PDB entry 2ZET | X-ray diffraction, 3.00 A resolution | chains A and C

Chain A:
Name: Ras-related protein Rab-27B
From: Mus musculus
Notes: fragment: GTPase domain
UniProtKB: Q99P58 (RB27B_MOUSE); residues 1-201 here = UniProt positions 1-201
Amino-acid sequence (203 residues; each row starts with the number of its first residue; numbers below 1 keep their minus sign (Gly-1 is residue -1)):
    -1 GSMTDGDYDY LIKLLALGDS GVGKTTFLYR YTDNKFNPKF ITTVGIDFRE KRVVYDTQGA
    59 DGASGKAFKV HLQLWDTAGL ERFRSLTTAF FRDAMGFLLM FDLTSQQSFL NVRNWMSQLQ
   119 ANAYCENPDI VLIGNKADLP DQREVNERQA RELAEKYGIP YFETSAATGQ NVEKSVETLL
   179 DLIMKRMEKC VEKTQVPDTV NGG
Not modelled in the structure: -1 to 4, 59-61, 189-201
Construct notes: expression tag (-1 to 0); engineered mutation Leu78 (Gln in Q99P58)
Modified residues: Mse1 (selenomethionine); Mse93, Mse98, Mse114, Mse182, Mse185 (selenomethionine; parent Met)
Ion coordination: Mg2+: Thr23, Thr41 (together with GTP)
Residues lining bound ligands: GTP (guanosine-5'-triphosphate): Asp17, Ser18, Gly19, Val20, Gly21, Lys22, Thr23, Thr24, Phe34, Asn35, Pro36, Lys37, Phe38, Ile39, Thr40, Thr41, Asp74, Thr75, Ala76, Gly77, Asn133, Lys134, Asp136, Leu137, Ser163, Ala164, Ala165

Chain C:
Name: Melanophilin
From: Mus musculus
Notes: fragment: Slp homology domain
UniProtKB: Q91V27 (MELPH_MOUSE); residues 1-146 here = UniProt positions 1-146
Amino-acid sequence (153 residues; row label = number of the first residue in the row; numbers below 1 keep their minus sign (Gly-6 is residue -6)):
    -6 GSSGSSGMGK RLDLSTLTDE EAEHVWAVVQ RDFDLRRREE ERLQGLKGKI QKESSKRELL
    54 SDTAHLNETH CARCLQPYRL LLNSRRQCLE CSLFVCKSCS HAHPEEQGWL CDPCHLARVV
   114 KIGSLEWYYQ HVRARFKRFG SAKVIRSLCG RLQ
Not modelled in the structure: -6 to 3, 145-146
Construct notes: expression tag (-6 to 0)
Modified residues: Mse1 (selenomethionine)
Ion coordination: Zn2+ site 1: Cys64, Cys67, Cys89, Cys92; Zn2+ site 2: Cys81, Cys84, Cys104, Cys107

Interface between chain A and chain C:
Contacting residue pairs - 85 pairs, chain A then chain C:
  Tyr6(A) - Glu32(C)  hydrogen bond
  Tyr6(A) - Arg35(C)  hydrogen bond (backbone-side chain)
  Asp7(A) - Arg35(C)  hydrogen bond (backbone-side chain)
  Asp7(A) - Val112(C)
  Tyr8(A) - Val112(C)
  Tyr8(A) - Ile115(C)  hydrophobic
  Tyr8(A) - Gly116(C)
  Leu9(A) - Glu32(C)
  Lys11(A) - Asp25(C)  salt bridge
  Lys11(A) - Arg29(C)
  Lys11(A) - Tyr122(C)
  Val42(A) - Glu14(C)
  Val42(A) - His17(C)  hydrogen bond (backbone-side chain)
  Ile44(A) - His17(C)  hydrogen bond (backbone-side chain)
  Ile44(A) - Val21(C)  hydrophobic
  Asp45(A) - His17(C)  salt bridge
  Asp45(A) - Val21(C)
  Asp45(A) - Arg24(C)  salt bridge
  Phe46(A) - Val21(C)
  Phe46(A) - Arg24(C)  hydrogen bond (backbone-side chain)
  Phe46(A) - Asp25(C)
  Glu48(A) - Leu28(C)
  Thr55(A) - Pro97(C)
  Thr55(A) - Glu98(C)
  Gln56(A) - Glu98(C)
  Ser62(A) - Pro97(C)
  Gly63(A) - His96(C)
  Gly63(A) - Pro97(C)
  Lys64(A) - His94(C)  hydrogen bond
  Lys64(A) - Ala95(C)
  Lys64(A) - Pro97(C)
  Lys64(A) - His108(C)  hydrogen bond
  Phe66(A) - Pro97(C)  hydrophobic
  Phe66(A) - His108(C)
  Gln71(A) - Asp25(C)  hydrogen bond
  Gln71(A) - Leu28(C)
  Trp73(A) - Asp25(C)
  Arg80(A) - Thr11(C)
  Arg80(A) - Glu14(C)  salt bridge
  Phe81(A) - Leu10(C)  hydrophobic
  Phe81(A) - Glu14(C)
  Ser83(A) - Leu5(C)
  Leu84(A) - Leu5(C)
  Leu84(A) - Val18(C)  hydrophobic
  Leu84(A) - Val137(C)  hydrophobic
  Ala87(A) - Gly133(C)
  Ala87(A) - Val137(C)  hydrophobic
  Phe88(A) - Val22(C)  hydrophobic
  Phe88(A) - Ser134(C)
  Phe88(A) - Val137(C)  hydrophobic
  Arg90(A) - Tyr121(C)  hydrogen bond (backbone-side chain)
  Arg90(A) - Val125(C)
  Arg90(A) - Phe129(C)
  Arg90(A) - Arg131(C)  hydrogen bond (side chain-backbone)
  Arg90(A) - Phe132(C)
  Arg90(A) - Gly133(C)
  Arg90(A) - Lys136(C)
  Asp91(A) - Asp25(C)
  Asp91(A) - Arg29(C)  salt bridge
  Asp91(A) - Tyr121(C)
  Asp91(A) - Phe132(C)
  Asp91(A) - Gly133(C)  hydrogen bond (side chain-backbone)
  Asp91(A) - Ser134(C)  hydrogen bond (side chain-backbone)
  Ala92(A) - Tyr121(C)  hydrogen bond (backbone-side chain)
  Mse93(A) - Leu118(C)
  Mse93(A) - Tyr121(C)  hydrophobic
  Gln118(A) - Arg128(C)  hydrogen bond (backbone-side chain)
  Ala119(A) - Arg128(C)  hydrogen bond (backbone-side chain)
  Ala119(A) - Phe129(C)
  Asn120(A) - Phe129(C)
  Ala121(A) - Arg128(C)  hydrogen bond (backbone-side chain)
  Ala121(A) - Phe129(C)
  Tyr122(A) - Trp120(C)
  Tyr122(A) - Tyr121(C)  hydrophobic
  Tyr122(A) - His124(C)
  Tyr122(A) - Val125(C)  hydrophobic
  Tyr122(A) - Arg128(C)
  Glu124(A) - Arg128(C)  salt bridge
  Arg184(A) - Trp120(C)
  Mse185(A) - Ile115(C)  hydrophobic
  Mse185(A) - Leu118(C)  hydrophobic
  Mse185(A) - Trp120(C)  hydrophobic
  Glu186(A) - Glu98(C)
  Cys188(A) - Lys114(C)
  Cys188(A) - Ile115(C)  hydrophobic
Other interface residues (no listed pair), chain A (41 interface residues in all): Gly57, His69, Cys123
Other interface residues (no listed pair), chain C (40 interface residues in all): Leu7, Arg111

In short:
The interface between chain A and chain C involves 41 residues on one side and 40 on the other, with 17
hydrogen bonds and 6 salt bridges. Polar contacts include Lys11(A)-Asp25(C), Asp45(A)-His17(C) and
Asp45(A)-Arg24(C). Chain A binds GTP. Thr23(A) and Thr41(A) coordinate Mg2+.
Chain A is Ras-related protein Rab-27B and chain C is Melanophilin, both from Mus musculus; the structure,
Crystal structure of the small GTPase Rab27B complexed with the Slp homology domain of Slac2-a/melanophilin,
was determined by X-ray diffraction.
